Entry 8D4N (X-ray diffraction, 2.70 A resolution); this record covers chains A and B.

Chain A (and B):
Molecule: 3C-like proteinase nsp5
Organism: Severe acute respiratory syndrome coronavirus 2
Notes: EC 3.4.22.69; chain B of this document is another copy of the same molecule, construct and numbering; everything in this record applies to it too
UniProt: P0DTD1 (R1AB_SARS2); residues 1-306 here correspond to UniProt positions 3264-3569 (UniProt number = residue number + 3263)
Sequence (306 residues; numbered 1 to 306; the number before each row is that of its first residue):
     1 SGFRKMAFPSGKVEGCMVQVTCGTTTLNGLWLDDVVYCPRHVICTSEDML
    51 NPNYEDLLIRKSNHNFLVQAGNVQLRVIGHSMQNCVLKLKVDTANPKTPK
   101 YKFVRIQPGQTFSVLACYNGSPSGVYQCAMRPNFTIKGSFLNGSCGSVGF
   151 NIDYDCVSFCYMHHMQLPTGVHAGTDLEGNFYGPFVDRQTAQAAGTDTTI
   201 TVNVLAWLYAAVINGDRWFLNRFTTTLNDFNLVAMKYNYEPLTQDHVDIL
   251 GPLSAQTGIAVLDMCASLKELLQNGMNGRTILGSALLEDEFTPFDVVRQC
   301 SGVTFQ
Disordered / not traced: 305-306 (chain B: 306)
Sequence notes: engineered mutation Gln166 (Glu3429 in P0DTD1)
Curated features (UniProtKB/Swiss-Prot):
  - active site: His41 (For 3CL-PRO activity), Cys145 (Nucleophile)
  - site: Gln306 (Cleavage)
  - cross-link (Glycyl lysine isopeptide (Lys-Gly)): Lys5 (interchain with G-Cter in ubiquitin), Lys90 (interchain with G-Cter in ubiquitin)
Reported in the primary citation:
  - mutagenesis - T135I, H164N (4.2-fold), M165A, M165C, M165I, M165T, M165V, E166Q: unchanged catalytic activity
  - mutagenesis - M49I, M49L, M49T, M49V, E166Q (4.5-fold): unchanged binding to nirmatrelvir
  - catalytic residues: His41, Gly143, Ser144, Cys145 (citing earlier work)
  - mutagenesis - H41M, H41T, H41Y, H163W: abolished catalytic activity
  - mutagenesis - S144A (1.8-fold), S144D, S144E, S144F (5.8-fold), S144G (2.6-fold), S144H, S144K (534.0-fold), S144L (183.3-fold), S144M (8.0-fold), S144P (523.8-fold), S144Q, S144R (478.3-fold), S144T, S144V, S144W, S144Y (7.8-fold), M165D (>14-fold), M165F (>14-fold), M165G (>14-fold), M165H (>14-fold), M165K (>14-fold), M165P (>14-fold), M165R (>14-fold), M165W (>14-fold), M165Y (41.7-fold), H172A (11.3-fold), H172C (>21.0-fold), H172D (>21.0-fold), H172E (>21.0-fold), H172F, H172G (>21.0-fold), H172I (>21.0-fold), H172K (>21.0-fold), H172L (>21.0-fold), H172M (>21.0-fold), H172N (>21.0-fold), H172Q (3.2-fold), H172R (>21.0-fold), H172S (>21.0-fold), H172T (>21.0-fold), H172V (>21.0-fold), H172Y (13.9-fold), Q192A (6.2-fold), Q192C (7.0-fold), Q192F (3.5-fold), Q192H (8.2-fold), Q192I (5.6-fold), Q192L (4.3-fold), Q192P (7.6-fold), Q192S (8.9-fold), Q192T (9.2-fold), Q192V (9.0-fold), Q192W (8.0-fold): decreased catalytic activity
  - mutagenesis - S144A, S144D, S144E, S144F, S144G, S144H, S144K, S144L, S144M, S144P, S144Q, S144R, S144T, S144V, S144W, S144Y, M165T (29.9-fold), H172A (>113.7-fold), H172F (>42-fold), H172Q (>42-fold), Q192A, Q192C (>22.2-fold), Q192F (>22.2-fold), Q192H (>22.2-fold), Q192I, Q192L, Q192P, Q192S, Q192T, Q192V (>22.2-fold), Q192W (>22.2-fold): decreased binding to nirmatrelvir
  - mutagenesis - S144A, H172Y: decreased growth
  - mutagenesis - M49I, M49L (1.74-fold), Q189E (1.9-fold): increased catalytic activity
  - mutagenesis - Q192F (>25.5-fold): decreased binding to PF-00835231
  - mutagenesis - Q192F (>7.7-fold): decreased binding to GC-376
  - mutagenesis - T135I, H164N: unchanged binding to all three inhibitors

Interface between chain A and chain B:
Residue-residue contacts (88):
  Ser1(A) - Gly138(B)
  Ser1(A) - Ser139(B)
  Ser1(A) - Phe140(B)  hydrogen bond (backbone-backbone)
  Ser1(A) - Gln166(B)  hydrogen bond (backbone-side chain)
  Ser1(A) - His172(B)  hydrogen bond (backbone-side chain)
  Gly2(A) - Gly138(B)
  Gly2(A) - Ser139(B)
  Phe3(A) - Gly138(B)
  Arg4(A) - Tyr126(B)
  Arg4(A) - Gln127(B)  hydrogen bond (side chain-backbone)
  Arg4(A) - Cys128(B)
  Arg4(A) - Lys137(B)  hydrogen bond (side chain-backbone)
  Arg4(A) - Gly138(B)
  Arg4(A) - Ser139(B)
  Arg4(A) - Glu290(B)  salt bridge
  Lys5(A) - Arg4(B)
  Met6(A) - Gly124(B)
  Met6(A) - Val125(B)
  Met6(A) - Tyr126(B)  hydrophobic
  Met6(A) - Ser139(B)
  Ala7(A) - Gly124(B)
  Ala7(A) - Val125(B)  hydrogen bond (backbone-backbone)
  Phe8(A) - Val125(B)
  Pro9(A) - Ser10(B)
  Pro9(A) - Glu14(B)
  Pro9(A) - Pro122(B)  hydrophobic
  Pro9(A) - Ser123(B)
  Pro9(A) - Gly124(B)
  Ser10(A) - Pro9(B)
  Ser10(A) - Ser10(B)  hydrogen bond (backbone-side chain)
  Ser10(A) - Glu14(B)  hydrogen bond (backbone-side chain)
  Gly11(A) - Gly11(B)
  Gly11(A) - Glu14(B)  hydrogen bond (backbone-side chain)
  Glu14(A) - Pro9(B)
  Glu14(A) - Ser10(B)  hydrogen bond (side chain-backbone)
  Glu14(A) - Gly11(B)  hydrogen bond (side chain-backbone)
  Tyr118(A) - Gly302(B)
  Tyr118(A) - Thr304(B)
  Ser121(A) - Thr304(B)
  Pro122(A) - Pro9(B)  hydrophobic
  Pro122(A) - Thr304(B)
  Pro122(A) - Phe305(B)  hydrogen bond (backbone-backbone)
  Ser123(A) - Pro9(B)
  Ser123(A) - Val303(B)  hydrogen bond (side chain-backbone)
  Ser123(A) - Phe305(B)
  Gly124(A) - Met6(B)
  Gly124(A) - Ala7(B)
  Gly124(A) - Pro9(B)
  Val125(A) - Met6(B)
  Val125(A) - Ala7(B)  hydrogen bond (backbone-backbone)
  Val125(A) - Phe8(B)
  Val125(A) - Val125(B)  hydrophobic
  Tyr126(A) - Arg4(B)
  Tyr126(A) - Lys5(B)
  Tyr126(A) - Met6(B)  hydrophobic
  Gln127(A) - Arg4(B)  hydrogen bond (backbone-side chain)
  Cys128(A) - Arg4(B)
  Lys137(A) - Arg4(B)  hydrogen bond (backbone-side chain)
  Gly138(A) - Ser1(B)
  Gly138(A) - Gly2(B)
  Gly138(A) - Phe3(B)
  Gly138(A) - Arg4(B)
  Ser139(A) - Ser1(B)
  Ser139(A) - Gly2(B)  hydrogen bond (side chain-backbone)
  Ser139(A) - Arg4(B)
  Ser139(A) - Met6(B)
  Ser139(A) - Gln299(B)  hydrogen bond
  Phe140(A) - Ser1(B)  hydrogen bond (backbone-backbone)
  Leu141(A) - Gln299(B)
  Leu141(A) - Cys300(B)
  Leu141(A) - Gly302(B)
  Gln166(A) - Ser1(B)  hydrogen bond (side chain-backbone)
  His172(A) - Ser1(B)  hydrogen bond (side chain-backbone)
  Gly283(A) - Leu286(B)
  Ala285(A) - Ala285(B)  hydrophobic
  Leu286(A) - Gly283(B)
  Leu286(A) - Ala285(B)  hydrophobic
  Glu290(A) - Arg4(B)  salt bridge
  Gln299(A) - Ser139(B)  hydrogen bond
  Gln299(A) - Leu141(B)
  Cys300(A) - Leu141(B)
  Ser301(A) - Leu141(B)
  Gly302(A) - Tyr118(B)
  Gly302(A) - Leu141(B)
  Val303(A) - Ser123(B)  hydrogen bond (backbone-side chain)
  Thr304(A) - Tyr118(B)  hydrogen bond (side chain-backbone)
  Thr304(A) - Ser121(B)  hydrogen bond (side chain-backbone)
  Thr304(A) - Pro122(B)
Also at the interface, not in a pair above, chain A (40 interface residues in all): Thr280, Ser284
Also at the interface, not in a pair above, chain B (43 interface residues in all): Leu115, Ala116, Thr280, Ser284, Ser301

Overview:
The interface between chain A and chain B involves 40 residues on one side and 43 on the other; the contacts
include 25 hydrogen bonds and 2 salt bridges. Polar contacts include Arg4(A)-Glu290(B), Ser1(A)-Gln166(B) and
Ser1(A)-His172(B). The paper reports catalytic residues His41(A), Gly143(A) and Ser144(A) among others; S144A,
S144D and S144E of chain A, among others, reduce catalytic activity; 70 substitutions were tested in all.
Both chains are 3C-like proteinase nsp5 (Severe acute respiratory syndrome coronavirus 2). Entry 8D4N (Crystal
Structure of SARS-CoV-2 Main Protease (Mpro) E166Q Mutant) was determined by X-ray diffraction, deposited
together with 8D4J, 8D4K, 8D4L and 8D4M.
